PDB entry 2I0S | X-ray diffraction, 1.40 A resolution | chains A and B of the 4 polymer chains in the assembly

Chain A (and B):
Molecule: Aromatic amine dehydrogenase
Organism: Alcaligenes faecalis
Notes: EC 1.4.99.4; chain B of this document is another copy of the same molecule, construct and numbering; everything in this record applies to it too
UniProtKB: P84888 (AAUB_ALCFA); residues 74-432 here correspond to UniProt positions 31-389 (UniProt number = residue number - 43)
Sequence (360 residues; each row starts with the number of its first residue):
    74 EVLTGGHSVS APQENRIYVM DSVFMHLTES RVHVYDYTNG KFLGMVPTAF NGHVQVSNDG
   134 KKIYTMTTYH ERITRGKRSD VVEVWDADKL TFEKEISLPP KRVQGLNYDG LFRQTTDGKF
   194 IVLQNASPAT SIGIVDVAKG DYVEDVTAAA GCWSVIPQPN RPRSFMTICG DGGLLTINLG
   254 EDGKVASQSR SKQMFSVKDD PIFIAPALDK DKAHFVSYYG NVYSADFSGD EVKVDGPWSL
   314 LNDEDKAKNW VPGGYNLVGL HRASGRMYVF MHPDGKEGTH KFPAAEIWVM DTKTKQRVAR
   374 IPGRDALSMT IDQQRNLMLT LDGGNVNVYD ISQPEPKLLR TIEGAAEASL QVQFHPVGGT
Disulfide bonds: C225-C242
Ligand contacts: phenylacetaldehyde (HY1): F97, L100, G178, L179

How chain A and chain B interact:
Pairs across the interface - 32 pairs, chain A then chain B:
  V96(A) with H99(B)
  M98(A) with E102(B)
  H99(A) with V96(B); E102(B), salt bridge; R104(B); E420(B), salt bridge
  L100(A) with E102(B), hydrogen bond (backbone-side chain)
  T101(A) with E102(B), hydrogen bond
  E102(A) with M98(B); H99(B), salt bridge; L100(B), hydrogen bond (side chain-backbone); T101(B), hydrogen bond
  R104(A) with H99(B)
  P120(A) with T147(B)
  A122(A) with I146(B), hydrophobic
  Y142(A) with R145(B); I146(B), hydrophobic
  R145(A) with Y142(B); S152(B); E168(B), salt bridge
  I146(A) with A122(B), hydrophobic; Y142(B), hydrophobic
  T147(A) with P120(B)
  R148(A) with E156(B), salt bridge; F165(B); E168(B), salt bridge
  S152(A) with R145(B)
  E156(A) with R148(B), salt bridge
  F165(A) with R148(B)
  E168(A) with R145(B), salt bridge; R148(B), salt bridge
  E420(A) with H99(B), salt bridge
Interface residues without a listed pair, chain A (20 interface residues in all): E144

In short:
Chain A and chain B form an interface of 20 and 19 residues respectively, with 4 hydrogen bonds and 10 salt
bridges. Polar contacts include H99(A)-E102(B), H99(A)-E420(B) and R145(A)-E168(B). Ligands of chain A:
phenylacetaldehyde.
Both chains are Aromatic amine dehydrogenase (Alcaligenes faecalis). Entry 2I0S (Crystal structure of aromatic
amine dehydrogenase TTQ-phenylacetaldehyde adduct) was determined by X-ray diffraction (same publication as
2I0R, 2I0T, 2OIZ, 2OJY, 2OK4 and 2OK6).
